4R8K - chains B and C of the 4 polymer chains in the assembly; structure by X-ray diffraction, 2.20 A resolution.

Chain B (and C):
Name: Uncharacterized protein
Source organism: Cavia porcellus
Notes: EC 3.5.1.1; fragment: catalytic domain; chain C of this document is another copy of the same molecule, construct and numbering; everything in this record applies to it too
Reference sequence: H0W0T5 (H0W0T5_CAVPO); numbering as in UniProt (aligned over 1-362)
Amino-acid sequence (385 residues; numbered -22 to 362; the number before each row is that of its first residue; numbers below 1 keep their minus sign (Met-22 is residue -22)):
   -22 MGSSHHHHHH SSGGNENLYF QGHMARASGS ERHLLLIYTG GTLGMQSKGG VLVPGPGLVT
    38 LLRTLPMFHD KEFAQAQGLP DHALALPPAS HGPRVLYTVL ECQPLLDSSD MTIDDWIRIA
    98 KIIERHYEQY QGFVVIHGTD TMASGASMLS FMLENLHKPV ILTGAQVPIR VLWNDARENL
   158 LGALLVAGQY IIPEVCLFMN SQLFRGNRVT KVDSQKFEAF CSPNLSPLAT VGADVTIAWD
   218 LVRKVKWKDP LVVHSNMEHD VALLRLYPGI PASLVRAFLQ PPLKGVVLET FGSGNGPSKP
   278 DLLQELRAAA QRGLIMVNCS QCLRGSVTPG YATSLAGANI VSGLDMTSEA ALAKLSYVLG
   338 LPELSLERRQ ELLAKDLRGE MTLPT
Not modelled in the structure: -22 to 6, 24-32 (chain C: -22 to 7)
Sequence notes: expression tag (-22 to 0)
From the paper describing this entry:
  - catalytic residues: Thr19 (citing earlier work)
  - catalytic residues: Tyr308 (proposed by the authors, not directly observed)

Interface between chain B and chain C:
Residue-residue contacts (68; chain B residue first):
  Ser86(B) with Phe268(C); Gly273(C), hydrogen bond (side chain-backbone); Pro274(C)
  Asp87(B) with Pro274(C); Ser275(C), hydrogen bond (side chain-backbone)
  Met88(B) with Pro245(C); Gly246(C)
  Trp93(B) with Pro245(C), hydrophobic
  Asp117(B) with Phe268(C); Gly269(C); Asn272(C), hydrogen bond
  Thr118(B) with Pro245(C); Phe268(C)
  Ser121(B) with Pro245(C)
  Lys188(B) with Gly269(C); Cys299(C)
  Val189(B) with Cys299(C); Leu300(C), hydrogen bond (backbone-backbone); Arg301(C), hydrogen bond (backbone-backbone)
  Asp190(B) with Arg301(C)
  Ser191(B) with Gly269(C); Ser270(C); Arg301(C), hydrogen bond (backbone-backbone); Gly302(C); Ser303(C), hydrogen bond (side chain-backbone)
  Gln192(B) with Ser270(C), hydrogen bond; Ser303(C)
  Val238(B) with Tyr244(C)
  Ala239(B) with Tyr244(C)
  Leu240(B) with Arg242(C); Tyr244(C)
  Arg242(B) with Leu240(C); Arg242(C); Glu266(C), salt bridge
  Tyr244(B) with Val238(C); Ala239(C); Leu240(C)
  Pro245(B) with Met88(C); Trp93(C), hydrophobic; Ser121(C)
  Gly246(B) with Thr89(C)
  Leu251(B) with Phe255(C)
  Ala254(B) with Gln257(C)
  Phe255(B) with Leu251(C); Phe255(C), hydrophobic
  Glu266(B) with Arg242(C), salt bridge
  Phe268(B) with Ser86(C); Asp117(C); Thr118(C)
  Gly269(B) with Asp117(C); Lys188(C); Ser191(C)
  Ser270(B) with Ser191(C); Gln192(C)
  Asn272(B) with Asp117(C), hydrogen bond
  Gly273(B) with Ser86(C), hydrogen bond (backbone-side chain)
  Pro274(B) with Ser86(C); Asp87(C)
  Ser275(B) with Asp87(C), hydrogen bond (backbone-side chain)
  Cys299(B) with Lys188(C); Val189(C)
  Leu300(B) with Val189(C), hydrogen bond (backbone-backbone)
  Arg301(B) with Val189(C), hydrogen bond (backbone-backbone); Asp190(C); Ser191(C), hydrogen bond (backbone-backbone)
  Gly302(B) with Ser191(C)
  Ser303(B) with Ser191(C), hydrogen bond (backbone-side chain); Gln192(C)
Also at the interface, not in a pair above, chain B (40 interface residues in all): Thr89, Lys193, Leu241, Lys276, Leu329
Also at the interface, not in a pair above, chain C (40 interface residues in all): Lys193, Ala254, Lys276, Leu329

Overview:
Chain B and chain C each contribute 40 residues to their interface, with 15 hydrogen bonds and 2 salt bridges.
Among the polar pairs are Arg242(B)-Glu266(C), Ser86(B)-Gly273(C) and Asp87(B)-Ser275(C). The paper reports
catalytic residues Thr19(B) and Tyr308(B).
Chain B and chain C are both Uncharacterized protein (Cavia porcellus); the structure, Crystal structure of
the guinea pig L-asparaginase 1 catalytic domain, was determined by X-ray diffraction, deposited together with
4R8L.
